PDB entry 3PMK | X-ray diffraction, 3.03 A resolution | chains E and Q of the 10 polymer chains in the assembly

# Chain E
Name: Nucleocapsid protein
Source organism: Recombinant vesicular stomatitis Indiana virus rVSV-G/GFP
Reference sequence: B7UCZ2 (B7UCZ2_9RHAB); residue numbers follow UniProt; this construct covers 22-422
Chain sequence (404 residues; row label = number of the first residue in the row):
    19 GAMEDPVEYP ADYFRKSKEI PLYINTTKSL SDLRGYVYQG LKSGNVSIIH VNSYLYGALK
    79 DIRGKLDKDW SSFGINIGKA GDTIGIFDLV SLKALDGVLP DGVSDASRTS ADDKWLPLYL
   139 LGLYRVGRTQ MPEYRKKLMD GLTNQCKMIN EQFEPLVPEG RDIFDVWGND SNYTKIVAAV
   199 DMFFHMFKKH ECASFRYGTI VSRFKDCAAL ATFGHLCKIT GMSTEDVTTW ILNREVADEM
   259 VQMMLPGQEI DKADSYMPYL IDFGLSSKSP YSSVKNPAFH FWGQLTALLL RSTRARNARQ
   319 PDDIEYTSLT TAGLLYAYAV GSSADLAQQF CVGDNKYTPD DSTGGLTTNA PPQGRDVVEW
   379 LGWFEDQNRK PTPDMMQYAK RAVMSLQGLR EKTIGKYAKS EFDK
Sequence notes: expression tag (19-21)

# Chain Q
Name: Phosphoprotein
Source organism: Recombinant vesicular stomatitis Indiana virus rVSV-G/GFP
Reference sequence: B7UCZ3 (B7UCZ3_9RHAB); residues 1-60 here = UniProt positions 1-60
Chain sequence (68 residues; numbered 1 to 68; the number before each row is that of its first residue):
     1 MDNLTKVREY LKSYSRLDQA VGEIDEIEAQ RAEKSNYELF QEDGVEEHTK PSYFQAADDS
    61 LEHHHHHH
Unresolved in the structure: 1-4, 35-68
Sequence notes: expression tag (61-68)

# How chain E and chain Q interact
Contacting residue pairs - 13 pairs, chain E then chain Q:
  Ala345(E) - Thr5(Q)
  Gln346(E) - Thr5(Q)
  Gln346(E) - Lys6(Q)
  Gln347(E) - Thr5(Q)  hydrogen bond (side chain-backbone)
  Gln347(E) - Val7(Q)
  Gln347(E) - Arg8(Q)  hydrogen bond (backbone-backbone)
  Phe348(E) - Val7(Q)
  Phe348(E) - Arg8(Q)
  Phe348(E) - Glu9(Q)
  Phe348(E) - Tyr10(Q)  hydrophobic
  Cys349(E) - Val7(Q)  hydrophobic
  Cys349(E) - Glu9(Q)
  Lys354(E) - Val7(Q)
Other interface residues (no listed pair), chain Q (7 interface residues in all): Lys12

# Summary
6 residues of chain E face 7 of chain Q across their interface, with 2 hydrogen bonds. Among the polar pairs
are Gln347(E)-Thr5(Q) and Gln347(E)-Arg8(Q).
Here chain E is Nucleocapsid protein and chain Q is Phosphoprotein, both from Recombinant vesicular stomatitis
Indiana virus rVSV-G/GFP. Entry 3PMK (Crystal structure of the Vesicular Stomatitis Virus RNA free
nucleoprotein/phosphoprotein complex) was determined by X-ray diffraction.
